PDB entry 4N7Y | X-ray diffraction, 2.16 A resolution | chains B and D of the 4 polymer chains in the assembly

== Chain B ==
Protein: 14-3-3 protein zeta/delta
Source organism: Homo sapiens
UniProt: P63104 (1433Z_HUMAN); residue numbers follow UniProt; this construct covers 1-230
Sequence (235 residues; numbered -4 to 230; the number before each row is that of its first residue; numbers below 1 keep their minus sign (Gly-4 is residue -4)):
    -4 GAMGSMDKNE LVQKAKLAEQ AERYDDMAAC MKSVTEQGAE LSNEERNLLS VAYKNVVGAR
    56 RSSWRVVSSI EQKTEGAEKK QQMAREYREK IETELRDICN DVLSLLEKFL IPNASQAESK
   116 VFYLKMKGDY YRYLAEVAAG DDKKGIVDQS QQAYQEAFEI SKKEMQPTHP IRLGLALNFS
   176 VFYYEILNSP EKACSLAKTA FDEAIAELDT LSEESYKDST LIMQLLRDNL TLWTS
Disordered / not traced: -4 to 0, 71-72, 204-205, 208-210
Differences from the reference sequence: expression tag (-4 to 0)

== Chain D ==
Protein: Exoenzyme S
Notes: fragment: modified peptide
UniProt: Q93SQ3 (Q93SQ3_PSEAI); numbering as in UniProt (aligned over 420-430)
Sequence (11 residues; row label = number of the first residue in the row):
   420 QGXLDLLDLA S
Differences from the reference sequence: engineered mutation 2JN_422 (Leu in Q93SQ3), Leu425 (Ala in Q93SQ3)
Modified / non-standard residues: 2JN (2-methyl-D-norleucine) at position 422; Leu425 (2-methyl-l-norleucine; MK8)
Glycans and other covalent adducts: covalent link 2JN_422-Leu425

== How chain B and chain D interact ==
Contacting residue pairs (30; chain B residue first):
  Glu14(B) with Gln420(D)
  Asn42(B) with Gln420(D); Leu425(D)
  Leu43(B) with Gln420(D)
  Ser45(B) with Leu425(D), hydrogen bond (side chain-backbone)
  Val46(B) with Gln420(D); Asp424(D); Leu425(D)
  Lys49(B) with Leu423(D), hydrogen bond (side chain-backbone); Asp424(D), salt bridge; Asp427(D)
  Asn50(B) with Asp424(D)
  Phe117(B) with Leu425(D)
  Lys120(B) with Leu426(D), hydrogen bond (side chain-backbone)
  Tyr125(B) with Asp427(D)
  Arg127(B) with Ala429(D)
  Tyr128(B) with Asp427(D), hydrogen bond
  Pro165(B) with 2JN_422(D); Leu426(D)
  Gly169(B) with Leu426(D)
  Leu172(B) with Leu428(D), hydrophobic
  Asn173(B) with Asp427(D), hydrogen bond (side chain-backbone); Leu428(D); Ala429(D), hydrogen bond (side chain-backbone)
  Val176(B) with Ser430(D)
  Asp213(B) with 2JN_422(D), hydrogen bond (side chain-backbone)
  Ile217(B) with Leu426(D), hydrophobic
  Leu220(B) with Leu423(D), hydrophobic; Leu428(D), hydrophobic
  Asn224(B) with Ser430(D), hydrogen bond (side chain-backbone)
Other interface residues (no listed pair), chain B (25 interface residues in all): Glu39, Asp124, Ile166, Leu216
Other interface residues (no listed pair), chain D (11 interface residues in all): Gly421

== In short ==
The interface between chain B and chain D involves 25 residues on one side and 11 on the other; the contacts
include 8 hydrogen bonds and 1 salt bridge. Polar contacts include Lys49(B)-Asp424(D), Ser45(B)-Leu425(D) and
Lys49(B)-Leu423(D). Here chain B is 14-3-3 protein zeta/delta (Homo sapiens) and chain D is Exoenzyme S. Entry
4N7Y (Crystal structure of 14-3-3zeta in complex with an 8-carbon-linker cyclic peptide derived from ExoS) was
determined by X-ray diffraction, deposited together with 4N7G and 4N84.
Here chain B is 14-3-3 protein zeta/delta (Homo sapiens) and chain D is Exoenzyme S. Entry 4N7Y (Crystal
structure of 14-3-3zeta in complex with a 8-carbon-linker cyclic peptide derived from ExoS) was determined by
X-ray diffraction, deposited together with 4N7G and 4N84.
